PDB entry 7SPJ | electron microscopy, 3.56 A resolution | chains AB1 and EF17 of the 34 polymer chains in the assembly

== Chain AB1 ==
Name: TraV
Source organism: Salmonella typhi
Reference sequence: Q8KNL2 (Q8KNL2_SALTI); residues 1-204 here = UniProt positions 1-204
Amino-acid sequence (204 residues; row label = number of the first residue in the row):
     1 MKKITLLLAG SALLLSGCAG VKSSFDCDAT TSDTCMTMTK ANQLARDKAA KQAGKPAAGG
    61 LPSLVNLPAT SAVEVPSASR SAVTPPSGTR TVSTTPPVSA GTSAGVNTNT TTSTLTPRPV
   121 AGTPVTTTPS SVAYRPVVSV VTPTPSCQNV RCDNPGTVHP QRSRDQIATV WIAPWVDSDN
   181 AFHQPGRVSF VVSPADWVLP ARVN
Unresolved in the structure: 1-17, 55-204

== Chain EF17 ==
Name: TraB
Source organism: Salmonella typhi
Reference sequence: Q8KNL7 (Q8KNL7_SALTI); residue numbers follow UniProt; this construct covers 1-453
Amino-acid sequence (453 residues; row label = number of the first residue in the row):
     1 MANVNKVVRR RQVALLIALV LGIGAGGAGT WMVSEMNLKK APPAKAPKGE PAPDMTGVVN
    61 QSFDNKVQRS AIAEAQRLNK ETQTEIKKLR TEMGLVSRDL KGSQDRIREL EDQNQLLQTQ
   121 LEAGKNFDSL SAEPLPGALA SQGKPAPAGN VPPPTSFWPA GGGQAPAAPV MTPIQRPGMM
   181 DSQEFSLPDT GPKKPRFPWI SSGSFVEAIV VEGADANASV TGDKNTAPMQ LRLTGKVQMP
   241 NDEEFDLTGC FVTLEAWGDV SSERAIVRSR SISCKLGDDD IDQKIAGHVS FMGKNGIKGE
   301 VVMRNGQILL YAGGAGFLDG IGKGIEKASS TTVGVGATAS MSAADIGQAG LGGGVSSAAK
   361 TLSDYYIKRA EQYHPVIPIG AGNEVTLVFQ DGFQLETLEE ARAKAAARKK QNQPSASSTP
   421 AAMPGNTPDM LKQLQDFRVG DTVDPATGQV VTQ
Unresolved in the structure: 1-193, 332-355, 414-453
Disulfides: Cys250-Cys274

== Chain AB1 / chain EF17 interface ==
Residue-residue contacts - 10 pairs, chain AB1 then chain EF17:
  Ala19(AB1) with Met303(EF17), hydrophobic
  Val21(AB1) with Val301(EF17); Met303(EF17), hydrophobic
  Lys22(AB1) with Val301(EF17); Val302(EF17); Met303(EF17)
  Ser23(AB1) with Met303(EF17); Arg304(EF17), hydrogen bond (backbone-side chain)
  Ser24(AB1) with Val302(EF17)
  Phe25(AB1) with Val302(EF17), hydrophobic
Also at the interface, not in a pair above, chain EF17 (6 interface residues in all): Asp215, Glu300

== In short ==
Chain AB1 and chain EF17 each contribute 6 residues to their interface; the contacts include 1 hydrogen bond.
The hydrogen-bonded pair is Ser23(AB1)-Arg304(EF17).
Here chain AB1 is TraV and chain EF17 is TraB, both from Salmonella typhi. Entry 7SPJ (Models for C17
reconstruction of Outer Membrane Core Complex (OMCC) of Type IV Secretion System (T4SS) ...) was determined by
electron microscopy, deposited together with 7SPB, 7SPC, 7SPI and 7SPK.
